PDB entry 8VCY | X-ray diffraction, 2.60 A resolution | chains D and E of the 5 polymer chains in the assembly

# Chain D
Molecule: T-CELL-RECEPTOR, TCR A2.13 alpha
Organism: Homo sapiens
Amino-acid sequence (203 residues; numbered 2 to 220; 16 numbers in that range are skipped by the numbering (no residue carries them; nothing is unmodelled there); the number before each row is that of its first residue):
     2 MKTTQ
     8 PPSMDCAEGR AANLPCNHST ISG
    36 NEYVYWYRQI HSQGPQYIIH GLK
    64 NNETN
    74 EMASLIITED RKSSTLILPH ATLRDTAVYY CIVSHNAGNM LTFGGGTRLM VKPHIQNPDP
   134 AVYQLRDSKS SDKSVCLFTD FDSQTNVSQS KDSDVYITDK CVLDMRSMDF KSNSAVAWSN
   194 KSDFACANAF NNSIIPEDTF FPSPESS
Unresolved in the structure: 205-220
Cystine bridges: Cys23-Cys104, Cys149-Cys199

# Chain E
Molecule: T-CELL-RECEPTOR, TCR A2.13 beta
Organism: Homo sapiens
Amino-acid sequence (239 residues; row label = number of the first residue in the row; note: 13 numbers in that range are skipped by the numbering (no residue carries them; nothing is unmodelled there)):
     3 GVTQTPRYLI KTRGQQVTLS CSPISGH
    37 RSVSWYQQTP GQGLQFLFEY FS
    63 ETQRNKGNFP
    74 GRFSGRQF
    83 SNSRSEMNVS TLELGDSALY LCASSLERET QYFGPGTRLL VLEDLKNVFP PEVAVFEPSE
   143 AEISHTQKAT LVCLATGFFP DHVELSWWVN GKEVHSGVCT DPQPLKEQPA LNDSRYALSS
   203 RLRVSATFWQ NPRNHFRCQV QFYGLSENDE WTQDRAKPVT QIVSAEAWGR AD
Unresolved in the structure: 254
Cystine bridges: Cys23-Cys104, Cys155-Cys220

# Chain D / chain E interface
Contacting residue pairs (79; chain D residue first):
  Tyr40(D) - Thr112(E)  hydrogen bond
  Tyr42(D) - Thr112(E)
  Tyr42(D) - Gln113(E)  hydrogen bond (side chain-backbone)
  Tyr42(D) - Phe115(E)  hydrophobic
  Gln44(D) - Gln44(E)  hydrogen bond
  His46(D) - Pro184(E)  hydrogen bond (side chain-backbone)
  Gly49(D) - Leu103(E)
  Gly49(D) - Gly116(E)
  Gly49(D) - Pro117(E)
  Pro50(D) - Leu103(E)
  Pro50(D) - Phe115(E)
  Tyr52(D) - Thr112(E)
  Tyr52(D) - Tyr114(E)  hydrophobic
  His55(D) - Thr112(E)
  Asn109(D) - Arg110(E)
  Ala110(D) - Arg110(E)
  Gly111(D) - Arg110(E)  hydrogen bond (backbone-backbone)
  Asn112(D) - Asn67(E)  hydrogen bond
  Asn112(D) - Gln113(E)  hydrogen bond (backbone-side chain)
  Met113(D) - Tyr42(E)
  Met113(D) - Phe52(E)  hydrophobic
  Met113(D) - Asn67(E)
  Leu114(D) - Tyr42(E)  hydrogen bond (backbone-side chain)
  Leu114(D) - Gln113(E)
  Leu114(D) - Phe115(E)  hydrophobic
  Phe116(D) - Leu50(E)  hydrophobic
  Asp132(D) - His147(E)  salt bridge
  Tyr136(D) - Ser141(E)
  Tyr136(D) - Ala143(E)
  Tyr136(D) - Glu144(E)
  Tyr136(D) - His147(E)
  Tyr136(D) - Thr148(E)
  Gln137(D) - Ser141(E)
  Leu138(D) - Phe138(E)
  Leu138(D) - Glu139(E)
  Leu138(D) - Thr152(E)
  Leu138(D) - Val154(E)  hydrophobic
  Arg139(D) - Phe138(E)
  Arg139(D) - Glu139(E)  salt bridge
  Arg139(D) - Arg252(E)
  Ser141(D) - Val137(E)
  Ser141(D) - Phe138(E)
  Ser144(D) - Phe138(E)
  Lys146(D) - Phe138(E)
  Lys146(D) - Leu156(E)
  Lys146(D) - Thr158(E)
  Val148(D) - Phe138(E)  hydrophobic
  Val148(D) - Leu156(E)  hydrophobic
  Leu150(D) - Thr152(E)
  Thr152(D) - Arg205(E)
  Asp153(D) - Thr148(E)
  Asp153(D) - Arg205(E)  salt bridge
  Tyr169(D) - Leu187(E)  hydrophobic
  Tyr169(D) - Glu189(E)  hydrogen bond (side chain-backbone)
  Ile170(D) - Leu187(E)
  Thr171(D) - Asp183(E)
  Thr171(D) - Ser201(E)
  Thr171(D) - Arg203(E)  hydrogen bond
  Cys174(D) - Cys181(E)  disulfide
  Cys174(D) - Thr182(E)
  Cys174(D) - Arg203(E)  hydrogen bond
  Val175(D) - Cys181(E)  hydrogen bond (backbone-side chain)
  Leu176(D) - Cys181(E)  hydrophobic
  Leu176(D) - Arg205(E)
  Asp177(D) - Ser178(E)
  Asp177(D) - Gly179(E)  hydrogen bond (backbone-backbone)
  Met178(D) - Lys150(E)
  Met178(D) - Ser178(E)
  Met178(D) - Arg205(E)
  Met178(D) - Val206(E)  hydrophobic
  Arg179(D) - Ser178(E)  hydrogen bond (backbone-side chain)
  Met181(D) - Lys150(E)
  Phe183(D) - Lys150(E)
  Phe183(D) - Arg205(E)
  Ser185(D) - Arg205(E)  hydrogen bond
  Ser187(D) - Arg203(E)
  Val189(D) - Arg203(E)
  Trp191(D) - Leu156(E)  hydrophobic
  Trp191(D) - Ala199(E)  hydrophobic
Interface residues without a listed pair, chain D (48 interface residues in all): Gln48, Tyr103, Asp140, Asp172, Ser180, Ala188
Interface residues without a listed pair, chain E (51 interface residues in all): Glu55, Leu101, Glu111, Ala136, Pro140, Leu153, His177, Val180, Gln185, Lys188, Ser207
Disulfides between the chains: Cys174(D)-Cys181(E)

# Summary
The interface between chain D and chain E involves 48 residues on one side and 51 on the other; the contacts
include 1 disulfide bond, 15 hydrogen bonds and 3 salt bridges. Polar contacts include Asp132(D)-His147(E),
Arg139(D)-Glu139(E) and Asp153(D)-Arg205(E).
Chain D is T-CELL-RECEPTOR, TCR A2.13 alpha and chain E is T-CELL-RECEPTOR, TCR A2.13 beta, both from Homo
sapiens; the structure, Human TCR A2.13 in complex with DQ8-InsC8-15NPY, was determined by X-ray diffraction
(same publication as 8VCX, 8VD0, 8VD2, 8VDD and 8VDU).
